Entry 7VAA (X-ray diffraction, 3.10 A resolution); this record covers chains A and B.

Chain A (and B):
Molecule: UDP-glycosyltransferase 13
From: Mangifera indica
Notes: EC 2.4.1.-; chain B of this document is another copy of the same molecule, construct and numbering; everything in this record applies to it too
Reference sequence: A0A0M4KE44 (CGT_MANIN); numbering as in UniProt (aligned over 1-470)
Sequence (470 residues; numbered 1 to 470; the number before each row is that of its first residue):
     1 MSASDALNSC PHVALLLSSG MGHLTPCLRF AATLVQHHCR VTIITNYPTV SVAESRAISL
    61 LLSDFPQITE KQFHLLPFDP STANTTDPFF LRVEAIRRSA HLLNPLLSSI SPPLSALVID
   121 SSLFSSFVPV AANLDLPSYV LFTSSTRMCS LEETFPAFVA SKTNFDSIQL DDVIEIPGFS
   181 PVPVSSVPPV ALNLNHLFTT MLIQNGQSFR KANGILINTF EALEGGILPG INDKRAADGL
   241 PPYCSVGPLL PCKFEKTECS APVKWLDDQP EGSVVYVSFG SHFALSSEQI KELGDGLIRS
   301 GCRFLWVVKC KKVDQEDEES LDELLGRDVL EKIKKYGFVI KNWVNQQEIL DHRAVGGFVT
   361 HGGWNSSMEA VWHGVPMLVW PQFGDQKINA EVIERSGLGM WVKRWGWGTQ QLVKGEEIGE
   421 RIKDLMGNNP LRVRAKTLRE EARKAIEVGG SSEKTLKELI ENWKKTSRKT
Unresolved in the structure: 1-8, 166-168, 465-470
Differences from the reference sequence: engineered mutation Val-93 (Trp in A0A0M4KE44), Phe-124 (Val in A0A0M4KE44), Ala-191 (Phe in A0A0M4KE44), His-282 (Arg in A0A0M4KE44)
Residues lining bound ligands: UDP (uridine-5'-diphosphate): Met-21, Gly-22, Thr-25, Arg-29, Ser-278, Phe-279, Gly-280, Ser-281, His-282, Val-307, Asn-342, Trp-343, Val-344, Asn-345, Gln-346, His-361, Gly-363, Trp-364, Asn-365, Ser-366, Glu-369, Gln-386

Chain A / chain B interface:
Cross-chain cystine bridges: Cys-10(A)/Cys-10(B), Cys-259(A)/Cys-259(B)
Residue-residue contacts (16; chain A residue first):
  Ser-9(A) / Ser-9(B)
  Cys-10(A) / Ser-9(B)
  Cys-10(A) / Cys-10(B)  disulfide
  Gln-36(A) / Pro-66(B)
  Gln-36(A) / Gln-67(B)
  His-38(A) / Arg-40(B)  hydrogen bond
  His-38(A) / Gln-67(B)  hydrogen bond (side chain-backbone)
  Arg-40(A) / His-38(B)  hydrogen bond
  Asp-64(A) / Gln-36(B)
  Asp-64(A) / Lys-253(B)
  Pro-66(A) / Gln-36(B)
  Gln-67(A) / Val-35(B)
  Gln-67(A) / Gln-36(B)
  Gln-67(A) / His-38(B)  hydrogen bond (backbone-side chain)
  Lys-253(A) / Asp-64(B)
  Cys-259(A) / Cys-259(B)  disulfide
Other interface residues (no listed pair), chain A (11 interface residues in all): Val-35

In short:
Chain A and chain B each contribute 11 residues to their interface; the contacts include 2 disulfide bonds and
4 hydrogen bonds. Polar contacts include His-38(A)/Arg-40(B) and His-38(A)/Gln-67(B). Bound to chain A: UDP.
Both chains are UDP-glycosyltransferase 13 (Mangifera indica). Entry 7VAA (Crystal structure of
MiCGT(W93V/V124F/ F191A/R282H) in complex with UDPs) was determined by X-ray diffraction together with 7VA8
from the same study.
